PDB entry 7MXY | electron microscopy, 2.18 A resolution | chains B and C of the 5 polymer chains in the assembly

Chain B (and C):
Molecule: Formate-nitrite transporter
From: Plasmodium falciparum (isolate 3D7)
Notes: chain C of this document is another copy of the same molecule, construct and numbering; everything in this record applies to it too
Reference sequence: O77389 (O77389_PLAF7); residues 1-309 here = UniProt positions 1-309
Sequence (309 residues; each row starts with the number of its first residue):
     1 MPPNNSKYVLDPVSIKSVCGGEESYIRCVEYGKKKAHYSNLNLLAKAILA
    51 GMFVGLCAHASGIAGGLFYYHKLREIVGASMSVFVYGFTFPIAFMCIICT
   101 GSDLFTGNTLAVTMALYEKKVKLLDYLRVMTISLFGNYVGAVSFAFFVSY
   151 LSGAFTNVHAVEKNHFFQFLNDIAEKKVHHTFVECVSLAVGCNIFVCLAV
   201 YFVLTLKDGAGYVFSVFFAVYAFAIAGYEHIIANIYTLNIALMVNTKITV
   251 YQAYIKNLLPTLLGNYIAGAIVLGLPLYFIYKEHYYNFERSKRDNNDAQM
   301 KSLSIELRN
Not modelled in the structure: 1-11, 293-309 (chain C: 1-11, 291-309)
Residues lining bound ligands: HV6 ((Z)-4,4,5,5,5-pentakis(fluoranyl)-1-(4-methoxy-2-oxidanyl-phenyl)-3-oxidanyl-pent-2-en-1-one): Tyr-31, Val-54, Phe-90, Ala-93, Phe-94, Ile-97, Ile-98, Ser-102, Leu-104, Thr-106, Gly-107, Asn-108, Val-196, Val-200, Val-203, Val-220, His-230
Reported in the primary citation:
  - mutagenesis - F94A: increased catalytic activity
  - mutagenesis - K177A: increased catalytic activity on lactate
  - mutagenesis - H230A, H230N: abolished catalytic activity on lactate
  - mutagenesis - F90A: decreased catalytic activity on lactate
  - catalytic residues: His-230 (proposed by the authors, not directly observed)

How chain B and chain C interact:
Pairs across the interface - 81 pairs, chain B then chain C:
  Pro-12(B) / Ser-14(C)
  Pro-12(B) / Lys-16(C)
  Val-13(B) / Ser-14(C)  hydrogen bond (backbone-backbone)
  Val-13(B) / Ile-15(C)
  Val-13(B) / Lys-16(C)  hydrogen bond (backbone-backbone)
  Ser-14(B) / Lys-16(C)
  Ile-15(B) / Lys-16(C)  hydrogen bond (backbone-backbone)
  Ile-15(B) / Ser-17(C)
  Ile-15(B) / Lys-207(C)
  Lys-16(B) / Lys-207(C)
  Ser-17(B) / Lys-207(C)  hydrogen bond (backbone-backbone)
  Ser-17(B) / Asp-208(C)
  Ser-17(B) / Gly-209(C)  hydrogen bond (side chain-backbone)
  Val-18(B) / Lys-207(C)
  Val-18(B) / Tyr-212(C)
  Glu-75(B) / Lys-72(C)
  Ile-76(B) / Tyr-70(C)
  Ile-76(B) / Lys-72(C)
  Ile-76(B) / Leu-73(C)  hydrogen bond (backbone-backbone)
  Ile-76(B) / Ile-76(C)  hydrophobic
  Val-77(B) / Leu-73(C)  hydrophobic
  Ala-79(B) / Leu-67(C)
  Ser-80(B) / Leu-67(C)  hydrogen bond (side chain-backbone)
  Ser-80(B) / Phe-68(C)  hydrogen bond (side chain-backbone)
  Val-83(B) / Leu-67(C)  hydrophobic
  Phe-84(B) / Phe-68(C)  hydrophobic
  Phe-84(B) / Val-85(C)  hydrophobic
  Val-183(B) / Leu-151(C)  hydrophobic
  Glu-184(B) / Leu-151(C)
  Glu-184(B) / Ser-152(C)
  Ser-187(B) / Phe-147(C)  hydrogen bond (side chain-backbone)
  Ser-187(B) / Val-148(C)
  Ser-187(B) / Leu-151(C)
  Ser-187(B) / Ser-152(C)
  Leu-188(B) / Ser-152(C)
  Gly-191(B) / Leu-56(C)
  Ile-194(B) / Met-52(C)  hydrophobic
  Ile-194(B) / Leu-56(C)  hydrophobic
  Phe-195(B) / Leu-56(C)  hydrophobic
  Leu-198(B) / Phe-53(C)  hydrophobic
  Leu-198(B) / Cys-96(C)  hydrophobic
  Leu-198(B) / Thr-100(C)
  Tyr-201(B) / Cys-99(C)
  Phe-202(B) / Ile-92(C)  hydrophobic
  Phe-202(B) / Met-95(C)
  Phe-202(B) / Cys-96(C)
  Phe-202(B) / Cys-99(C)  hydrophobic
  Thr-205(B) / Cys-99(C)
  Asp-208(B) / Asp-208(C)
  Asp-208(B) / Gly-209(C)
  Ala-210(B) / Ala-210(C)  hydrophobic
  Gly-211(B) / Gly-209(C)
  Gly-211(B) / Ala-210(C)
  Gly-211(B) / Val-213(C)
  Phe-214(B) / Phe-214(C)  hydrophobic
  Phe-218(B) / Phe-88(C)  hydrophobic
  Phe-218(B) / Ile-92(C)
  Phe-218(B) / Val-213(C)  hydrophobic
  Phe-218(B) / Phe-217(C)  hydrophobic
  Ala-219(B) / Ile-92(C)  hydrophobic
  Tyr-221(B) / Val-85(C)
  Tyr-221(B) / Phe-88(C)
  Tyr-221(B) / Thr-89(C)  hydrogen bond
  Ala-222(B) / Thr-89(C)
  Ile-225(B) / Ile-63(C)
  Ile-225(B) / Ala-64(C)  hydrophobic
  Ala-226(B) / Ala-60(C)  hydrophobic
  Ala-226(B) / Ile-63(C)
  Tyr-228(B) / Leu-56(C)  hydrogen bond (side chain-backbone)
  Tyr-228(B) / His-59(C)  hydrogen bond
  Tyr-228(B) / Ala-60(C)
  Tyr-228(B) / Phe-144(C)
  Val-272(B) / Met-52(C)  hydrophobic
  Leu-273(B) / Leu-49(C)  hydrophobic
  Leu-273(B) / Phe-53(C)  hydrophobic
  Leu-277(B) / Leu-49(C)  hydrophobic
  Ile-280(B) / Asn-42(C)
  Ile-280(B) / Ala-45(C)  hydrophobic
  Ile-280(B) / Lys-46(C)
  Tyr-281(B) / Thr-100(C)  hydrogen bond (side chain-backbone)
  Tyr-281(B) / Gly-101(C)
Interface residues without a listed pair, chain B (48 interface residues in all): Gly-21, Ser-24, Gly-78, Met-81, Leu-206, Ser-215, Pro-276
Interface residues without a listed pair, chain C (45 interface residues in all): Cys-57, Gly-153

Summary:
48 residues of chain B and 45 residues of chain C are in contact; the contacts include 13 hydrogen bonds.
Polar pairs include Ser-17(B)/Gly-209(C), Ser-80(B)/Leu-67(C) and Ser-80(B)/Phe-68(C). Bound to chain B:
compound HV6. From the paper: the catalytic residue His-230(B); H230A and H230N of chain B abolish catalytic
activity on lactate; 5 substitutions were tested in all.
Both chains are Formate-nitrite transporter (Plasmodium falciparum (isolate 3D7)). Entry 7MXY (Cryo-EM
structure of PfFNT-inhibitor complex) was determined by electron microscopy, deposited together with 6VQQ and
6VQR.
